Entry 5DUI (X-ray diffraction, 2.31 A resolution); this record covers chains A and C of the 4 polymer chains in the assembly.

Chain A:
Name: Forkhead box protein O1
Source organism: Homo sapiens
UniProt: Q12778 (FOXO1_HUMAN); residue numbers follow UniProt; this construct covers 151-259
Sequence (111 residues; numbered 149 to 259; the number before each row is that of its first residue):
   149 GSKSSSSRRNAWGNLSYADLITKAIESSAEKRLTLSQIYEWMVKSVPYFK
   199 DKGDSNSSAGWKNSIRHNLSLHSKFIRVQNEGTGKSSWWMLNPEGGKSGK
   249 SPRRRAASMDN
Unresolved in the structure: 149-159, 246-259
Differences from the reference sequence: expression tag (149-150)
Curated features (UniProtKB/Swiss-Prot):
  - DNA-binding region: Ala159 to Ser235 (Fork-head)
  - region (DNA-binding): Asn211 to Ser218, Ser234 to Trp237
  - motif: Arg251 to Arg253 (Nuclear localization signal)
  - site (DNA-binding): Asn158, Tyr165, Arg225
  - modified residue: Ser212 (Phosphoserine), Ser218 (Phosphoserine), Ser234 (Phosphoserine), Ser235 (Phosphoserine), Lys245 (N6-acetyllysine), Lys248 (N6-acetyllysine), Ser249 (Phosphoserine), Arg251 (Omega-N-methylarginine), Arg253 (Omega-N-methylarginine), Ser256 (Phosphoserine)
  - mutagenesis: Ser212 (S212A: Abolishes STK4/MST1-mediated phosphorylation), Lys245 (K245A: Disrupts DNA-binding; when associated with A-248), Lys248 (K248A: Disrupts DNA-binding; when associated with A-245), Ser249 (S249A: Impaired phosphorylation by CDK1; S249E: No effect on DNA-binding), Arg251 to Arg253 (No targeting to the nucleus and disruption of DNA-binding), Ser256 (S256A: Completely abolishes PKB/AKT1-mediated phosphorylation at all three sites, and inhibits binding of 14-3-3 proteins ...)
Reported in the primary citation:
  - binding site for the 21-nt DNA strand (chain C): Ser205, Asn211, Ser212, Arg214, His215, Ser218, Leu219

Chain C:
Molecule: 21-nt DNA strand
Sequence (21 nucleotides; numbered 1 to 21; the number before each row is that of its first residue):
     1 TTTTCTATTTTACGTAAATCA

How chain A and chain C interact:
Residue-residue contacts (12; chain A residue first):
  Trp160(A) - DG14(C)  phosphate contact
  Ser164(A) - DC13(C)  phosphate contact
  Ser164(A) - DG14(C)  phosphate contact
  Tyr165(A) - DG14(C)  hydrogen bond to the phosphate
  Tyr165(A) - DT15(C)  hydrogen bond to the phosphate
  Gly208(A) - DA16(C)  phosphate contact
  Asn211(A) - DA16(C)  base contact
  Asn211(A) - DA17(C)  hydrogen bond to the base
  Ser212(A) - DT15(C)  base contact
  His215(A) - DT15(C)  hydrogen bond to the base
  His215(A) - DA16(C)  base contact
  His220(A) - DC13(C)  phosphate contact
Also at the interface, not in a pair above, chain A (10 interface residues in all): Leu163, Asn216

Summary:
Chain A and chain C form an interface of 10 and 5 residues respectively; the contacts include 4 hydrogen
bonds. Polar pairs include Asn211(A)-DA17(C), His215(A)-DT15(C) and Tyr165(A)-DG14(C). From the paper: a
binding site for the 21-nt DNA strand (chain C) at Ser205(A), Asn211(A) and Ser212(A) among others.
Chain A is Forkhead box protein O1 (Homo sapiens) and chain C is a 21-nt DNA strand; the structure,
Identification of a new FoxO1 binding site that precludes CREB binding at the glucose-6-phosphatase catalytic
subunit ..., was determined by X-ray diffraction.
